1BU7 - chain A; structure by X-ray diffraction, 1.65 A resolution.

Chain A:
Molecule: Protein (cytochrome P450)
From: Bacillus megaterium
Notes: EC 1.14.14.1; fragment: heme domain
Reference sequence: P14779 (CPXB_BACME); residue numbers follow UniProt; this construct covers 1-455
Chain sequence (455 residues; numbered 1 to 455; the number before each row is that of its first residue):
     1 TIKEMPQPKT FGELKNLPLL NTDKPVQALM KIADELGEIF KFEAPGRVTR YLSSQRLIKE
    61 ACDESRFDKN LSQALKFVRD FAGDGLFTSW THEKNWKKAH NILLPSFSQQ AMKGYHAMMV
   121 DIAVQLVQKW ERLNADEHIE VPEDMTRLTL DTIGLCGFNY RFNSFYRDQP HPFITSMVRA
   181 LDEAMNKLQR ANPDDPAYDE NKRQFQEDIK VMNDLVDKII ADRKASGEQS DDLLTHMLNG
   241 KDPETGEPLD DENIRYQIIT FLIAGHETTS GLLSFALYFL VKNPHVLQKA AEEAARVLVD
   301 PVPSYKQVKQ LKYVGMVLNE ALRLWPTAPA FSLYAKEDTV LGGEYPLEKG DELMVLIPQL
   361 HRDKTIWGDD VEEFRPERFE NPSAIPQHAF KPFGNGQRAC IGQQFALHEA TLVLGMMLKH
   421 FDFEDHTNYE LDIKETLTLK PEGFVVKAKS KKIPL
Ion coordination: heme Fe near Cys400 (its only coordinating residue here)
Residues lining bound ligands: heme (HEM): Lys69, Leu75, Leu86, Phe87, Trp96, Phe107, Ile153, Thr260, Phe261, Ala264, Gly265, Thr268, Thr269, Leu272, Thr327, Ala328, Phe331, Pro392, Phe393, Gly394, Arg398, Ala399, Cys400, Ile401, Gly402, Phe405, Ala406
UniProt features mapped onto this chain:
  - site: Thr269 (Important for catalytic activity)
  - mutagenesis: Thr269 (T269A: Contrary to wild-type, significant decrease in the formation of the high-spin complex via substrate binding, and decreased substrate-induced reduction potential shift with saturating ...)

Summary:
Ligands of chain A: heme. Curated annotation (UniProt) lists one mutagenesis site.
Chain A is Protein (cytochrome P450) (Bacillus megaterium); the structure, Cryogenic structure of cytochrome
P450BM-3 heme domain, was determined by X-ray diffraction (same publication as 1BVY).
